Entry 8QMW (X-ray diffraction, 1.75 A resolution); this record covers chains A and C of the 8 polymer chains in the assembly.

Chain A (and C):
Name: RubisCO large subunit
Organism: synthetic construct
Notes: EC 4.1.1.39; chain C of this document is another copy of the same molecule, construct and numbering; everything in this record applies to it too
Amino-acid sequence (457 residues; row label = number of the first residue in the row):
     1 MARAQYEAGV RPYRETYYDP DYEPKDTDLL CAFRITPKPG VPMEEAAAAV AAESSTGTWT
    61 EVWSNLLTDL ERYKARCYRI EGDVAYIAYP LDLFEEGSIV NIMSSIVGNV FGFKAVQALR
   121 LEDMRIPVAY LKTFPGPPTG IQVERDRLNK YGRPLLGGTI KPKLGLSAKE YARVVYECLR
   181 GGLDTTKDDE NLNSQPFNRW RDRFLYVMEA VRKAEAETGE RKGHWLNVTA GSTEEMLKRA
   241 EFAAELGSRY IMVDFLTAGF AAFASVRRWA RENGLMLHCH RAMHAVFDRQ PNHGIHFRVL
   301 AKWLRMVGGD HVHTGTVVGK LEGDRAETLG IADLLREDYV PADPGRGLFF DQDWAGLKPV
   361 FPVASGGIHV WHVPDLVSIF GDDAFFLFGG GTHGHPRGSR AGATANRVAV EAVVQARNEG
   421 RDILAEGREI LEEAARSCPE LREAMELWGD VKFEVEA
Not modelled in the structure: 1-4, 455-457 (chain C: 1-4, 454-457)
Modified / non-standard residues: Lys187 (lysine nz-carboxylic acid; KCX)
What the authors report for this chain:
  - mutagenesis - L192I: decreased catalytic activity on AncSSU
  - mutagenesis - G158C: decreased catalytic activity on in the absence of AncSSU
  - mutagenesis - G158C/L192I: decreased catalytic activity on with AncSSU

How chain A and chain C interact:
Contacting residue pairs (17):
  Arg72(A) - Asp338(C)  salt bridge
  Leu91(A) - Val128(C)  hydrophobic
  Leu91(A) - Lys132(C)
  Asp92(A) - Gly356(C)
  Glu96(A) - Lys132(C)  salt bridge
  Val128(A) - Thr27(C)
  Val128(A) - Ala129(C)  hydrophobic
  Ala129(A) - Val128(C)  hydrophobic
  Ala129(A) - Ala129(C)  hydrophobic
  Ala129(A) - Lys132(C)
  Lys132(A) - Leu91(C)
  Lys132(A) - Glu96(C)  salt bridge
  Lys132(A) - Ala129(C)
  Lys132(A) - Thr133(C)
  Thr133(A) - Lys132(C)
  Asp338(A) - Arg72(C)  salt bridge
  Gly356(A) - Asp92(C)
Other interface residues (no listed pair), chain A (13 interface residues in all): Asp26, Thr27, Ala355
Other interface residues (no listed pair), chain C (13 interface residues in all): Asp26, Ala355

Overview:
Chain A and chain C each contribute 13 residues to their interface, with 4 salt bridges. Polar pairs include
Arg72(A)-Asp338(C) and Glu96(A)-Lys132(C). From the paper: L192I of chain A reduces catalytic activity on
AncSSU; G158C of chain A reduces catalytic activity on in the absence of AncSSU.
Chain A and chain C are both RubisCO large subunit (synthetic construct); the structure, Non-obligately
L8S8-complex forming RubisCO derived from ancestral sequence reconstruction and rational engineering in L8S8
complex with ..., was determined by X-ray diffraction, deposited together with 8QMV.
